PDB entry 7AFN | electron microscopy, 3.86 A resolution | chains 1 and J of the 9 polymer chains in the assembly

[Chain 1]
Molecule: 16SrRNA (head domain of the 30S ribosome)
Source organism: Escherichia coli
Sequence (1541 nucleotides; row label = number of the first residue in the row):
     1 AAAUUGAAGAGUUUGAUCAUGGCUCAGAUUGAACGCUGGCGGCAGGCCUA
    51 ACACAUGCAAGUCGAACGGUAACAGGAAGAAGCUUGCUUCUUUGCUGACG
   101 AGUGGCGGACGGGUGAGUAAUGUCUGGGAAACUGCCUGAUGGAGGGGGAU
   151 AACUACUGGAAACGGUAGCUAAUACCGCAUAACGUCGCAAGACCAAAGAG
   201 GGGGACCUUCGGGCCUCUUGCCAUCGGAUGUGCCCAGAUGGGAUUAGCUA
   251 GUAGGUGGGGUAACGGCUCACCUAGGCGACGAUCCCUAGCUGGUCUGAGA
   301 GGAUGACCAGCCACACUGGAACUGAGACACGGUCCAGACUCCUACGGGAG
   351 GCAGCAGUGGGGAAUAUUGCACAAUGGGCGCAAGCCUGAUGCAGCCAUGC
   401 CGCGUGUAUGAAGAAGGCCUUCGGGUUGUAAAGUACUUUCAGCGGGGAGG
   451 AAGGGAGUAAAGUUAAUACCUUUGCUCAUUGACGUUACCCGCAGAAGAAG
   501 CACCGGCUAACUCCGUGCCAGCAGCCXCGGUAAUACGGAGGGUGCAAGCG
   551 UUAAUCGGAAUUACUGGGCGUAAAGCGCACGCAGGCGGUUUGUUAAGUCA
   601 GAUGUGAAAUCCCCGGGCUCAACCUGGGAACUGCAUCUGAUACUGGCAAG
   651 CUUGAGUCUCGUAGAGGGGGGUAGAAUUCCAGGUGUAGCGGUGAAAUGCG
   701 UAGAGAUCUGGAGGAAUACCGGUGGCGAAGGCGGCCCCCUGGACGAAGAC
   751 UGACGCUCAGGUGCGAAAGCGUGGGGAGCAAACAGGAUUAGAUACCCUGG
   801 UAGUCCACGCCGUAAACGAUGUCGACUUGGAGGUUGUGCCCUUGAGGCGU
   851 GGCUUCCGGAGCUAACGCGUUAAGUCGACCGCCUGGGGAGUACGGCCGCA
   901 AGGUUAAAACUCAAAUGAAUUGACGGGGGCCCGCACAAGCGGUGGAGCAU
   951 GUGGUUUAAUUCGAUGXAACGCGAAGAACCUUACCUGGUCUUGACAUCCA
  1001 CGGAAGUUUUCAGAGAUGAGAAUGUGCCUUCGGGAACCGUGAGACAGGUG
  1051 CUGCAUGGCUGUCGUCAGCUCGUGUUGUGAAAUGUUGGGUUAAGUCCCGC
  1101 AACGAGCGCAACCCUUAUCCUUUGUUGCCAGCGGUCCGGCCGGGAACUCA
  1151 AAGGAGACUGCCAGUGAUAAACUGGAGGAAGGUGGGGAUGACGUCAAGUC
  1201 AUCAUGGCCCUUACGACCAGGGCUACACACGUGCUACAAUGGCGCAUACA
  1251 AAGAGAAGCGACCUCGCGAGAGCAAGCGGACCUCAUAAAGUGCGUCGUAG
  1301 UCCGGAUUGGAGUCUGCAACUCGACUCCAUGAAGUCGGAAUCGCUAGUAA
  1351 UCGUGGAUCAGAAUGCCACGGUGAAUACGUUCCCGGCCUUGUACACACCG
  1401 CCCGUXACACCAUGGGAGUGGGUUGCAAAAGAAGUAGGUAGCUUAACCUU
  1451 CGGGAGGGCGCUUACCACUUUGUGAUUCAUGACUGGGGUGAAGUCGUAAC
  1501 AAGGUAACCGUAGGGGAACCUGCGGUUGGAUCACCUCCUUA
Unresolved in the structure: 1-930, 1387-1541
Modified / non-standard residues: PSU (pseudouridine-5'-monophosphate) at position 516, G7M (N7-methyl-guanosine-5'-monophosphate) at position 527, 2MG (2N-methylguanosine-5'-monophosphate) at position 966, 5MC (5-methylcytidine-5'-monophosphate) at position 967, 2MG (2N-methylguanosine-5'-monophosphate) at position 1207, 4OC (4n,o2'-methylcytidine-5'-monophosphate) at position 1401, 5MC (5-methylcytidine-5'-monophosphate) at position 1406, UR3 (3-methyluridine-5'-monophoshate) at position 1497, 2MG (2N-methylguanosine-5'-monophosphate) at position 1515, MA6 (6N-dimethyladenosine-5'-monophoshate) at position 1517, MA6 (6N-dimethyladenosine-5'-monophoshate) at position 1518
Metal / ion sites: Mg2+ site 1: G963, A964, U1199; Mg2+ site 2: C1054, A1196; Mg2+ site 3: G1220, G1221; Mg2+ site 4 near U1224 (its only coordinating residue here); Mg2+ site 5 near A1238 (its only coordinating residue here); Mg2+ site 6 near G1242 (its only coordinating residue here); Mg2+ site 7: G1365, C1366; Mg2+ site 8 near G1370 (its only coordinating residue here)

[Chain J]
Name: 30S ribosomal protein S10
Source organism: Escherichia coli
UniProtKB: C3SQT7 (C3SQT7_ECOLX); residues 1-103 here = UniProt positions 1-103
Amino-acid sequence (103 residues; each row starts with the number of its first residue):
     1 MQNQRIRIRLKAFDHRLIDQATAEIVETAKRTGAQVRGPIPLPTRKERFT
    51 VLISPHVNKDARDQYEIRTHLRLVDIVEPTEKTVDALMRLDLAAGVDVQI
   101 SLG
Unresolved in the structure: 1-3, 103

[How chain 1 and chain J interact]
Contacting residue pairs - 67 pairs, chain 1 then chain J:
  G963(1) with Val-57(J), base contact
  A964(1) with Val-57(J), sugar contact
  C972(1) with Val-57(J), base contact; Asn-58(J), hydrogen bond to the sugar; Lys-59(J), phosphate contact
  G973(1) with Pro-55(J), sugar contact; Val-57(J), sugar contact; Lys-59(J), salt bridge to the phosphate
  A974(1) with Leu-52(J), phosphate contact
  A975(1) with Thr-50(J), base contact; Arg-62(J), base contact
  G1058(1) with Pro-55(J), base contact
  C1059(1) with Ile-53(J), hydrogen bond to the sugar; Pro-55(J), base contact
  U1060(1) with Ile-53(J), sugar contact; Ser-54(J), sugar contact; His-56(J), hydrogen bond to the base; Asn-58(J), hydrogen bond to the sugar; Ala-61(J), sugar contact
  G1061(1) with His-56(J), sugar contact; Asn-58(J), sugar contact; Asp-60(J), phosphate contact
  U1062(1) with Asp-60(J), phosphate contact
  U1123(1) with Arg-37(J), phosphate contact; Gly-38(J), phosphate contact; Pro-39(J), hydrogen bond to the sugar; Ile-40(J), sugar contact; Pro-41(J), base contact
  G1124(1) with Arg-37(J), phosphate contact; Gly-38(J), phosphate contact; Ile-40(J), phosphate contact
  U1125(1) with Arg-7(J), phosphate contact; Arg-37(J), salt bridge to the phosphate; Ile-40(J), sugar contact
  U1126(1) with Arg-7(J), salt bridge to the phosphate; Arg-9(J), hydrogen bond to the base
  A1150(1) with Pro-41(J), hydrogen bond to the sugar; Leu-42(J), sugar contact; Pro-43(J), phosphate contact
  A1151(1) with Pro-41(J), sugar contact; Leu-42(J), sugar contact; Pro-43(J), phosphate contact; Thr-44(J), sugar contact; Lys-46(J), salt bridge to the phosphate; Arg-72(J), phosphate contact
  A1152(1) with His-15(J), hydrogen bond to the phosphate; Asp-19(J), hydrogen bond to the sugar; Thr-44(J), phosphate contact; His-70(J), salt bridge to the phosphate; Arg-72(J), salt bridge to the phosphate
  G1153(1) with His-15(J), salt bridge to the phosphate; Arg-16(J), salt bridge to the phosphate
  G1198(1) with His-56(J), hydrogen bond to the base
  U1199(1) with His-56(J), sugar contact
  U1202(1) with Pro-55(J), base contact
  G1253(1) with Lys-46(J), phosphate contact
  A1254(1) with Arg-45(J), salt bridge to the phosphate; Glu-47(J), phosphate contact
  G1255(1) with Arg-45(J), salt bridge to the phosphate
  G1279(1) with Arg-9(J), salt bridge to the phosphate
  A1280(1) with Arg-9(J), salt bridge to the phosphate; Pro-43(J), sugar contact
  C1366(1) with Lys-59(J), sugar contact; Arg-62(J), hydrogen bond to the sugar
  C1367(1) with Thr-50(J), hydrogen bond to the sugar; Arg-62(J), sugar contact
  A1368(1) with Gln-64(J), hydrogen bond to the phosphate
Other interface residues (no listed pair), chain J (33 interface residues in all): Arg-5, Leu-73

[Overview]
30 residues of chain 1 face 33 of chain J across their interface; the contacts include 13 hydrogen bonds and
12 salt bridges. Among the polar pairs are U1060(1)/His-56(J), U1126(1)/Arg-9(J) and G1198(1)/His-56(J).
G963(1), A964(1) and U1199(1) form the Mg2+ site 1.
Chain 1 is 16SrRNA (head domain of the 30S ribosome) and chain J is 30S ribosomal protein S10, both from
Escherichia coli; the structure, Bacterial 30S ribosomal subunit assembly complex state B (head domain), was
determined by electron microscopy together with 7AF3, 7AF5, 7AF8, 7AFA, 7AFD, 7AFH and 17 further entries from
the same study.
